Entry 9KHH (electron microscopy, 3.65 A resolution); this record covers chains E and D of the 6 polymer chains in the assembly.

# Chain E
Molecule: Norrin, Immunoglobulin gamma-1 heavy chain
From: Homo sapiens
Reference sequence: chimeric construct of Q00604, P0DOX5: residues 25-133 from Q00604 (NDP_HUMAN) positions 25-133 (same numbers); residues 158-387 from P0DOX5 positions 220-449 (UniProt number = residue number + 62)
Amino-acid sequence (409 residues; each row starts with the number of its first residue; numbers below 1 keep their minus sign (Met-13 is residue -13)):
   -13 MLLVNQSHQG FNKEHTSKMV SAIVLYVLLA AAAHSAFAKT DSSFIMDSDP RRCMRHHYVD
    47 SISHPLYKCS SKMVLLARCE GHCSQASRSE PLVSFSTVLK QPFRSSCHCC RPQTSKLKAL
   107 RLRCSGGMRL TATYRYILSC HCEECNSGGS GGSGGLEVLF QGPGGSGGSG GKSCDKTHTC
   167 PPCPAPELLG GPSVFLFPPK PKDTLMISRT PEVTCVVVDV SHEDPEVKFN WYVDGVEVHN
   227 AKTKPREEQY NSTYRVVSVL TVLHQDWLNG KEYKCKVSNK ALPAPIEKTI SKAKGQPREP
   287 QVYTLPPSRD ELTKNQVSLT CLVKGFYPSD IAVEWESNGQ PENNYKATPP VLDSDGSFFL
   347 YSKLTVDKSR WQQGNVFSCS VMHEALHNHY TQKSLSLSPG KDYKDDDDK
Not modelled in the structure: -13 to 33, 112, 133-395
Construct notes: initiating methionine (-13); expression tag (-12 to 24, 388-395); linker (134-157); conflict Ala333 (Thr395 in P0DOX5)
Cystine bridges: Cys39-Cys96, Cys55-Cys110, Cys65-Cys126, Cys69-Cys128

# Chain D
Molecule: Leucine-rich repeat-containing G-protein coupled receptor 4
From: Homo sapiens
Reference sequence: Q9BXB1 (LGR4_HUMAN); residue numbers follow UniProt; this construct covers 24-951
Amino-acid sequence (954 residues; row label = number of the first residue in the row):
     9 MKTIIALSYI FCLVFAAPPL CAAPCSCDGD RRVDCSGKGL TAVPEGLSAF TQALDISMNN
    69 ITQLPEDAFK NFPFLEELQL AGNDLSFIHP KALSGLKELK VLTLQNNQLK TVPSEAIRGL
   129 SALQSLRLDA NHITSVPEDS FEGLVQLRHL WLDDNSLTEV PVHPLSNLPT LQALTLALNK
   189 ISSIPDFAFT NLSSLVVLHL HNNKIRSLSQ HCFDGLDNLE TLDLNYNNLG EFPQAIKALP
   249 SLKELGFHSN SISVIPDGAF DGNPLLRTIH LYDNPLSFVG NSAFHNLSDL HSLVIRGASM
   309 VQQFPNLTGT VHLESLTLTG TKISSIPNNL CQEQKMLRTL DLSYNNIRDL PSFNGCHALE
   369 EISLQRNQIY QIKEGTFQGL ISLRILDLSR NLIHEIHSRA FATLGPITNL DVSFNELTSF
   429 PTEGLNGLNQ LKLVGNFKLK EALAAKDFVN LRSLSVPYAY QCCAFWGCDS YANLNTEDNS
   489 LQDHSVAQEK GTADAANVTS TLENEEHSQI IIHCTPSTGA FKPCEYLLGS WMIRLTVWFI
   549 FLVALFFNLL VILTTFASCT SLPSSKLFIG LISVSNLFMG IYTGILTFLD AVSWGRFAEF
   609 GIWWETGSGC KVAGFLAVFS SESAIFLLML ATVERSLSAK DIMKNGKSNH LKQFRVAALL
   669 AFLGATVAGC FPLFHRGEYS ASPLCLPFPT GETPSLGFTV TLVLLNSLAF LLMAVIYTKL
   729 YCNLEKEDLS ENSQSSMIKH VAWLIFTNCI FFCPVAFFSF APLITAISIS PEIMKSVTLI
   789 FFPLPACLNP VLYVFFNPKF KEDWKLLKRR VTKKSGSVSV SISSQGGCLE QDFYYDCGMY
   849 SHLQGNLTVC DCCESFLLTK PVSCKHLIKS HSCPALAVAS CQRPEGYWSD CGTQSAHSDY
   909 ADEEDSFVSD SSDQVQACGR ACFYQSRGFP LVRYAYNLPR VKDAAADYKD DDDK
Not modelled in the structure: 9-29, 474-526, 650-654, 733-740, 821-962
Construct notes: initiating methionine (9); expression tag (10-23, 952-962)
Cystine bridges: Cys33-Cys43, Cys339-Cys364

# Interface between chain E and chain D
Contacting residue pairs - 9 pairs, chain E then chain D:
  Arg41(E) with Arg40(D); Glu85(D), salt bridge
  His43(E) with Glu85(D), salt bridge
  Ser47(E) with His207(D)
  Lys54(E) with Tyr280(D)
  Ser56(E) with Tyr234(D)
  Met59(E) with Trp159(D), hydrogen bond; Thr183(D)
  Leu61(E) with Trp159(D), hydrophobic
Interface residues without a listed pair, chain E (11 interface residues in all): Val45, Ser57, Ser111, Ser125
Interface residues without a listed pair, chain D (12 interface residues in all): Asp38, His157, Leu158, His209, Asn210

# In short
11 residues of chain E and 12 residues of chain D are in contact; the contacts include 1 hydrogen bond and 2
salt bridges. Polar contacts include Arg41(E)-Glu85(D), His43(E)-Glu85(D) and Met59(E)-Trp159(D).
Chain E is Norrin, Immunoglobulin gamma-1 heavy chain and chain D is Leucine-rich repeat-containing G-protein
coupled receptor 4, both from Homo sapiens; the structure, Structure of the complex of LGR4 with Norrin (2:2),
was determined by electron microscopy.
